PDB entry 9GI1 | electron microscopy, 3.00 A resolution | chains e and f of the 21 polymer chains in the assembly

[Chain e (and f)]
Name: ATP-dependent Clp protease ATP-binding subunit ClpC
Source organism: Staphylococcus aureus
Notes: chain f of this document is another copy of the same molecule, construct and numbering; everything in this record applies to it too
UniProtKB: Q2G0P5 (CLPC_STAA8); residues 1-818 here = UniProt positions 1-818
Chain sequence (818 residues; each row starts with the number of its first residue):
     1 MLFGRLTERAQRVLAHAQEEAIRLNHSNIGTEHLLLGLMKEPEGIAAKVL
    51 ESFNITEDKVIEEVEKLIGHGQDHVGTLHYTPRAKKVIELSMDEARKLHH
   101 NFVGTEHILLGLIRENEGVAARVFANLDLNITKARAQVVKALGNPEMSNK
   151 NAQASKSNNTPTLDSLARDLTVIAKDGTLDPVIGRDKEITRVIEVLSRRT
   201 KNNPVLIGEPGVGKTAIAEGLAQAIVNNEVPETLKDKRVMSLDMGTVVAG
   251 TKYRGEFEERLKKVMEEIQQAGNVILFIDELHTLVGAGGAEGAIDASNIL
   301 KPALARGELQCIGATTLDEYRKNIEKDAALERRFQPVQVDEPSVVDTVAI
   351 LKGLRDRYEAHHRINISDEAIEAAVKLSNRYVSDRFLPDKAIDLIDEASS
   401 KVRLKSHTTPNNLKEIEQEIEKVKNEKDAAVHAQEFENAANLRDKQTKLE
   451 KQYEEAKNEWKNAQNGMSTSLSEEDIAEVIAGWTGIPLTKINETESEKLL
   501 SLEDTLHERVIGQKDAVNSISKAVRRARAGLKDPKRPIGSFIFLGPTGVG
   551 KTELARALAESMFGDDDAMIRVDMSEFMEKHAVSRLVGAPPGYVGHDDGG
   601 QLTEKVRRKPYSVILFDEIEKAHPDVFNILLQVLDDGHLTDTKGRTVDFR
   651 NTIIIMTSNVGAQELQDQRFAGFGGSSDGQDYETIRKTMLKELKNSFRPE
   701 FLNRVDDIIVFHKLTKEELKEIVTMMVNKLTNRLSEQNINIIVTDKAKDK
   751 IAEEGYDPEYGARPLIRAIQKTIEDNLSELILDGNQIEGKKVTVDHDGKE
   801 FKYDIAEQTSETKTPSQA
Not modelled in the structure: 1-158, 407-467, 674-680, 809-818 (chain f: 1-157, 285-296, 407-467, 672-681, 807-818)
UniProt features mapped onto this chain:
  - binding site (ATP): Gly208 to Thr215, Gly545 to Thr552
Bound ions: Mg2+ site 1: Thr215, Asp279, Glu280 (together with ADP); Mg2+ site 2: Thr552, Asp617 (together with ATP-gamma-S)
Residues lining bound ligands:
  - ADP (adenosine-5'-diphosphate): Pro181, Val182, Ile183, Arg185, Glu209, Pro210, Gly211, Val212, Gly213, Lys214, Thr215, Ala216, Asp279, Glu280, Ile350, Leu354, Pro388, Asp389, Ile392
  - ATP-gamma-S (AGS; phosphothiophosphoric acid-adenylate ester): Arg509, Val510, Ile511, Gln513, Pro546, Thr547, Gly548, Val549, Gly550, Lys551, Thr552, Glu553, Asp617, Glu618, Leu714, Ile722, Met725, Met726, Ala762, Arg763, Ile766

[Chain e / chain f interface]
Residue-residue contacts (69; chain e residue first):
  Arg191(e) with Gly482(f)
  Ile193(e) with Leu404(f), hydrophobic
  Glu194(e) with Ser400(f), hydrogen bond (backbone-side chain); Lys401(f), salt bridge; Leu404(f)
  Ser197(e) with His361(f)
  Arg198(e) with His361(f); Asp393(f), salt bridge; Asp396(f), salt bridge; Glu397(f), salt bridge
  Arg199(e) with Tyr358(f); His361(f); Asp396(f), hydrogen bond (backbone-side chain)
  Thr200(e) with Tyr358(f); Asp396(f), hydrogen bond
  Lys201(e) with Asp389(f), salt bridge; Asp393(f), salt bridge
  Arg254(e) with Lys252(f); Tyr253(f)
  Glu291(e) with Arg254(f), hydrogen bond (backbone-side chain)
  Gly292(e) with Arg254(f)
  Ile294(e) with Val248(f); Ala249(f), hydrophobic; Gly250(f)
  Arg321(e) with Arg607(f); Arg608(f)
  Glu325(e) with Arg607(f), salt bridge
  Glu331(e) with Arg385(f), salt bridge
  Arg332(e) with Thr215(f), hydrogen bond
  Gln335(e) with Asp393(f); Trp483(f)
  Ile491(e) with Leu782(f), hydrophobic
  Ser496(e) with Leu782(f), hydrogen bond (side chain-backbone)
  Leu500(e) with Leu782(f); Asp783(f)
  Lys522(e) with Lys771(f); Asp775(f), salt bridge
  Arg525(e) with Glu779(f), salt bridge; Leu782(f)
  Arg526(e) with Gln770(f); Glu774(f); Ser778(f)
  Ala529(e) with Ser778(f)
  Leu531(e) with Arg733(f), hydrogen bond (backbone-side chain); Glu774(f); Leu777(f), hydrophobic; Ser778(f)
  Lys532(e) with Arg733(f)
  Pro534(e) with Arg733(f)
  Lys580(e) with Glu579(f), salt bridge
  Pro591(e) with Arg585(f); Asp598(f)
  Gly592(e) with Val594(f); Asp598(f), hydrogen bond (backbone-side chain)
  Tyr593(e) with Val594(f), hydrophobic
  Asn628(e) with Ser575(f)
  Asp635(e) with Arg763(f), salt bridge
  Asp636(e) with Arg571(f), salt bridge
  Lys694(e) with Glu759(f), salt bridge; Tyr760(f)
  Arg698(e) with Glu618(f), salt bridge
  Glu700(e) with Thr547(f)
  Asn703(e) with Thr547(f), hydrogen bond; Tyr760(f), hydrogen bond (side chain-backbone); Arg763(f); Arg767(f), hydrogen bond (backbone-side chain)
  Arg704(e) with Arg763(f)
  Val705(e) with Arg767(f)
  Asp706(e) with Arg767(f)
Interface residues without a listed pair, chain e (51 interface residues in all): Thr190, Glu232, Thr233, Leu499, Gly530, Asp533, Asp625, Pro699, Leu702, Asp707
Interface residues without a listed pair, chain f (55 interface residues in all): Gly213, Thr251, Arg357, His362, Ile392, Arg403, Gly548, Gly595, Leu734, Gln737, Pro764, Ile781

[Overview]
51 residues of chain e and 55 residues of chain f are in contact; the contacts include 11 hydrogen bonds and
15 salt bridges. Among the polar pairs are Glu194(e)-Lys401(f), Arg198(e)-Asp393(f) and Arg198(e)-Asp396(f).
Chain e binds ADP and ATP-gamma-S.
Both chains are ATP-dependent Clp protease ATP-binding subunit ClpC (Staphylococcus aureus). Entry 9GI1
(Structure of the S.aureus MecA/ClpC/ClpP degradation system) was determined by electron microscopy.
